PDB entry 5S64 | X-ray diffraction, 2.75 A resolution | chains B and C of the 6 polymer chains in the assembly

Chain B:
Protein: Tubulin beta-2B chain
Source organism: Bos taurus
Reference sequence: Q6B856 (TBB2B_BOVIN); the author numbering skips numbers that UniProt does not, so the offset changes along the chain: 1-42 = UniProt 1-42; 45-360 = UniProt 43-358; 369-455 = UniProt 359-445
Amino-acid sequence (445 residues; numbered 1 to 455; 10 numbers in that range are skipped by the numbering (no residue carries them; nothing is unmodelled there); the number before each row is that of its first residue):
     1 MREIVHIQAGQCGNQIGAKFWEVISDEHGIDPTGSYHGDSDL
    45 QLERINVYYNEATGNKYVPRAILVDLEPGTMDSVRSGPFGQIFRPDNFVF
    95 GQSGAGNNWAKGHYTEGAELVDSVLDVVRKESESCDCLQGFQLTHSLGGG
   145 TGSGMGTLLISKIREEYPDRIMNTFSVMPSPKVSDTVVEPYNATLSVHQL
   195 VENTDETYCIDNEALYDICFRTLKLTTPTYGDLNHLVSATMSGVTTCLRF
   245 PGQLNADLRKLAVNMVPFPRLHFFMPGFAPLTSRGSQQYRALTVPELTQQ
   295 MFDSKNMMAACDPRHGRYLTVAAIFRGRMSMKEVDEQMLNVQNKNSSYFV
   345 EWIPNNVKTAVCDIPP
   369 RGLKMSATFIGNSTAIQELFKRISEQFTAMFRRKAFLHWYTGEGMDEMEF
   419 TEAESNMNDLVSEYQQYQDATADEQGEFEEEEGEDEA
Not modelled in the structure: 279-280, 438-455
Swiss-Prot annotation at these positions:
  - motif: Met1 to Ile4 (MREI motif)
  - binding site (GTP): Gln11, Glu71, Ser140, Gly144, Thr145, Gly146, Asn206, Asn228
  - binding site (Mg(2+)): Glu71
  - modified residue: Ser40 (Phosphoserine), Thr57 (Phosphothreonine), Lys60 (N6-acetyllysine), Ser174 (Phosphoserine), Thr287 (Phosphothreonine), Thr292 (Phosphothreonine), Arg320 (Omega-N-methylarginine), Glu448 (5-glutamyl polyglutamate)
  - cross-link (Glycyl lysine isopeptide (Lys-Gly)): Lys60 (interchain with G-Cter in ubiquitin), Lys326 (interchain with G-Cter in ubiquitin)
Bound ions: Mg2+: Gln11 (together with GDP); Ca2+: Glu113 (shared with Glu284(C) of chain C)
Ligand contacts:
  - GDP (guanosine-5'-diphosphate): Gly10, Gln11, Cys12, Gln15, Ile16, Ala99, Asn101, Ser140, Gly142, Gly143, Gly144, Thr145, Gly146, Val171, Pro173, Val177, Asp179, Glu183, Asn206, Leu209, Tyr224, Leu227, Asn228
  - TVP ((2S)-1-acetyl-2-methyl-1,2,3,4-tetrahydroquinoline): Lys176, Val177, Ser178, Asp179, Pro222, Thr223, Tyr224, Leu227

Chain C:
Protein: Tubulin alpha-1B chain
Source organism: Bos taurus
Reference sequence: P81947 (TBA1B_BOVIN); residue numbers follow UniProt; this construct covers 1-451
Amino-acid sequence (451 residues; each row starts with the number of its first residue):
     1 MRECISIHVGQAGVQIGNACWELYCLEHGIQPDGQMPSDKTIGGGDDSFN
    51 TFFSETGAGKHVPRAVFVDLEPTVIDEVRTGTYRQLFHPEQLITGKEDAA
   101 NNYARGHYTIGKEIIDLVLDRIRKLADQCTGLQGFLVFHSFGGGTGSGFT
   151 SLLMERLSVDYGKKSKLEFSIYPAPQVSTAVVEPYNSILTTHTTLEHSDC
   201 AFMVDNEAIYDICRRNLDIERPTYTNLNRLISQIVSSITASLRFDGALNV
   251 DLTEFQTNLVPYPRIHFPLATYAPVISAEKAYHEQLSVAEITNACFEPAN
   301 QMVKCDPRHGKYMACCLLYRGDVVPKDVNAAIATIKTKRSIQFVDWCPTG
   351 FKVGINYQPPTVVPGGDLAKVQRAVCMLSNTTAIAEAWARLDHKFDLMYA
   401 KRAFVHWYVGEGMEEGEFSEAREDMAALEKDYEEVGVDSVEGEGEEEGEE
   451 Y
Not modelled in the structure: 441-451
Bound ions: Ca2+ site 1: Asp39, Thr41, Gly44, Glu55; Ca2+ site 2: Glu284 (shared with Glu113(B) of chain B)
Ligand contacts:
  - GTP (guanosine-5'-triphosphate): Gly10, Gln11, Ala12, Gln15, Ile16, Asp69, Asp98, Ala99, Ala100, Asn101, Ser140, Gly142, Gly143, Gly144, Thr145, Gly146, Ile171, Pro173, Val177, Ser178, Thr179, Glu183, Asn206, Tyr224, Leu227, Asn228, Ile231
  - TVP ((2S)-1-acetyl-2-methyl-1,2,3,4-tetrahydroquinoline): Leu248, Pro325, Val328, Asn329, Val353, Ile355

How chain B and chain C interact:
Pairs across the interface (39; chain B residue first):
  Gln96(B) - Met1(C)
  Gln96(B) - Arg2(C)  hydrogen bond (backbone-side chain)
  Ser97(B) - Arg2(C)
  Gly100(B) - Thr257(C)
  Asn101(B) - Glu254(C)  hydrogen bond
  Asp179(B) - Glu254(C)
  Asp179(B) - Lys352(C)  hydrogen bond (backbone-side chain)
  Thr180(B) - Glu254(C)
  Thr180(B) - Asn258(C)
  Val181(B) - Asn258(C)  hydrogen bond (backbone-side chain)
  Val181(B) - Pro348(C)  hydrophobic
  Thr221(B) - Lys326(C)
  Ala397(B) - Trp346(C)
  Met398(B) - Trp346(C)
  Arg400(B) - Asp345(C)  salt bridge
  Arg400(B) - Ser439(C)  hydrogen bond
  Arg401(B) - Tyr262(C)  hydrogen bond (backbone-side chain)
  Arg401(B) - Asp345(C)  salt bridge
  Arg401(B) - Trp346(C)
  Arg401(B) - Glu434(C)  hydrogen bond (side chain-backbone)
  Arg401(B) - Val435(C)
  Arg401(B) - Val437(C)  hydrogen bond (side chain-backbone)
  Arg401(B) - Asp438(C)
  Arg401(B) - Ser439(C)  hydrogen bond
  Lys402(B) - Tyr262(C)
  Ala403(B) - Tyr262(C)
  Ala403(B) - Trp346(C)  hydrophobic
  Phe404(B) - Thr257(C)
  Phe404(B) - Asn258(C)
  Phe404(B) - Val260(C)
  Phe404(B) - Pro261(C)  hydrogen bond (backbone-backbone)
  Phe404(B) - Trp346(C)  hydrophobic
  His406(B) - Val260(C)  hydrogen bond (side chain-backbone)
  His406(B) - Pro261(C)
  His406(B) - Tyr262(C)
  His406(B) - Pro263(C)
  Trp407(B) - Gln256(C)
  Trp407(B) - Thr257(C)  hydrogen bond (side chain-backbone)
  Trp407(B) - Val260(C)
Interface residues without a listed pair, chain B (19 interface residues in all): Val182, Thr220
Interface residues without a listed pair, chain C (22 interface residues in all): Pro325, Asn329

Summary:
19 residues of chain B and 22 residues of chain C are in contact, with 12 hydrogen bonds and 2 salt bridges.
Among the polar pairs are Arg400(B)-Asp345(C), Arg401(B)-Asp345(C) and Gln96(B)-Arg2(C). Bound to chain B: GDP
and compound TVP.
Chain B is Tubulin beta-2B chain and chain C is Tubulin alpha-1B chain, both from Bos taurus; the structure,
Tubulin-Z28870646-complex, was determined by X-ray diffraction, deposited together with 5S4L, 5S4M, 5S4N,
5S4O, 5S4P, 5S4Q and 52 further entries.
